PDB entry 9C0B | electron microscopy, 3.26 A resolution | chains H and M of the 14 polymer chains in the assembly

== Chain H (and M) ==
Protein: 60 kDa chaperonin
Organism: Escherichia coli
Notes: chain M of this document is another copy of the same molecule, construct and numbering; everything in this record applies to it too
UniProtKB: Q548M1 (Q548M1_ECOLX); residues 1-548 here = UniProt positions 1-548
Chain sequence (548 residues; each row starts with the number of its first residue):
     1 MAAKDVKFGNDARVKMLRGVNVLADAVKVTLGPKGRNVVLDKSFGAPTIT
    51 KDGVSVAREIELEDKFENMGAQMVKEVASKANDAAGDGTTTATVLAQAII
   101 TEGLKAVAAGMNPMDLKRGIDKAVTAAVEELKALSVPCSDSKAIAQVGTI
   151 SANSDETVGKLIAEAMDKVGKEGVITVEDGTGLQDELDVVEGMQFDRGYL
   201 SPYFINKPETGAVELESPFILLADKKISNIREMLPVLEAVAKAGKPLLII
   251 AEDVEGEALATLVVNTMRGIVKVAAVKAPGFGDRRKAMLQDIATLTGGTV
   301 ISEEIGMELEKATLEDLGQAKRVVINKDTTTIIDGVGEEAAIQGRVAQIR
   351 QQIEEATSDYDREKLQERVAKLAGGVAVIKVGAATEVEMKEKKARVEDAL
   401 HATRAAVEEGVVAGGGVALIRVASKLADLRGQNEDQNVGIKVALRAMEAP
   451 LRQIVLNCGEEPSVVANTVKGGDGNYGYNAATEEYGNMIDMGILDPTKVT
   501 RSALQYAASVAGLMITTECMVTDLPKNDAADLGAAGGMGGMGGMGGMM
Not modelled in the structure: 1, 526-548
Ligand contacts: A1AS6 (N-(2-{4-[4-(aminomethyl)benzene-1-sulfonamido]phenyl}-1,3-benzoxazol-5-yl)-5-chlorothiophene-2-sulfonamide): Glu102, Ala106, Ala109, Gly110, Met111, Glu434, Asp435, Val438, Lys441, Val442, Arg445

== Chain H / chain M interface ==
Contacting residue pairs - 58 pairs, chain H then chain M:
  Val22(H) - Phe8(M)
  Asp25(H) - Phe8(M)
  Ala26(H) - Phe8(M)
  Ala26(H) - Cys519(M)  hydrophobic
  Val29(H) - Glu518(M)
  Lys34(H) - Met114(M)
  Lys34(H) - Arg118(M)
  Arg36(H) - Pro113(M)
  Arg36(H) - Thr516(M)
  Arg36(H) - Glu518(M)  salt bridge
  Asn37(H) - Thr516(M)  hydrogen bond
  Asn37(H) - Thr517(M)
  Asn37(H) - Glu518(M)  hydrogen bond (backbone-backbone)
  Asn37(H) - Cys519(M)
  Val38(H) - Cys519(M)
  Val39(H) - Met69(M)  hydrophobic
  Val39(H) - Met73(M)  hydrophobic
  Val39(H) - Thr517(M)
  Val39(H) - Cys519(M)  hydrogen bond (backbone-backbone)
  Val39(H) - Met520(M)
  Val39(H) - Val521(M)  hydrogen bond (backbone-backbone)
  Leu40(H) - Val521(M)
  Asp41(H) - Met69(M)
  Asp41(H) - Val521(M)  hydrogen bond (backbone-backbone)
  Asp41(H) - Thr522(M)  hydrogen bond
  Ala46(H) - Glu76(M)
  Pro47(H) - Met69(M)  hydrophobic
  Pro47(H) - Gln72(M)
  Pro47(H) - Met73(M)
  Ile49(H) - Met73(M)  hydrophobic
  Glu59(H) - Lys4(M)  hydrogen bond (backbone-side chain)
  Ile60(H) - Val6(M)  hydrophobic
  Glu61(H) - Ala2(M)  hydrogen bond (side chain-backbone)
  Glu61(H) - Ala3(M)
  Glu61(H) - Lys4(M)  hydrogen bond (backbone-backbone)
  Leu62(H) - Ala3(M)
  Glu63(H) - Ala3(M)
  Glu63(H) - Leu524(M)
  Thr181(H) - Gly282(M)
  Thr181(H) - Asp283(M)
  Gly182(H) - Phe281(M)
  Lys207(H) - Glu255(M)  salt bridge
  Lys207(H) - Glu257(M)  salt bridge
  Ala241(H) - Arg231(M)  hydrogen bond (backbone-side chain)
  Lys242(H) - Arg231(M)
  Gly269(H) - Asn229(M)
  Gly269(H) - Glu257(M)
  Ile270(H) - Asn229(M)  hydrogen bond (backbone-side chain)
  Val271(H) - Glu257(M)
  Ala383(H) - Phe281(M)
  Ala384(H) - Phe281(M)
  Ala384(H) - Tyr360(M)
  Thr385(H) - Phe281(M)
  Glu386(H) - Arg197(M)  salt bridge
  Glu386(H) - Gly280(M)
  Glu386(H) - Phe281(M)
  Cys458(H) - Asn112(M)
  Gly459(H) - Asn112(M)
Other interface residues (no listed pair), chain H (37 interface residues in all): Leu183, Arg268, Met389, Asn457
Other interface residues (no listed pair), chain M (35 interface residues in all): Ala258, Arg285, Leu513, Asp523

== Summary ==
37 residues of chain H face 35 of chain M across their interface; the contacts include 11 hydrogen bonds and 4
salt bridges. Among the polar pairs are Arg36(H)-Glu518(M), Lys207(H)-Glu255(M) and Lys207(H)-Glu257(M). Bound
to chain H: compound A1AS6.
Both chains are 60 kDa chaperonin (Escherichia coli). Entry 9C0B (E.coli GroEL + PBZ1587 inhibitor) was
determined by electron microscopy (same publication as 9C0C and 9C0D).
